Entry 3HBU (X-ray diffraction, 1.77 A resolution); this record covers chains P and Z.

# Chain P
Protein: Secreted protease C
Source organism: Erwinia chrysanthemi
Notes: EC 3.4.24.-
UniProtKB: P16317 (PRTC_ERWCH); residue numbers follow UniProt; this construct covers 18-479
Amino-acid sequence (462 residues; each row starts with the number of its first residue):
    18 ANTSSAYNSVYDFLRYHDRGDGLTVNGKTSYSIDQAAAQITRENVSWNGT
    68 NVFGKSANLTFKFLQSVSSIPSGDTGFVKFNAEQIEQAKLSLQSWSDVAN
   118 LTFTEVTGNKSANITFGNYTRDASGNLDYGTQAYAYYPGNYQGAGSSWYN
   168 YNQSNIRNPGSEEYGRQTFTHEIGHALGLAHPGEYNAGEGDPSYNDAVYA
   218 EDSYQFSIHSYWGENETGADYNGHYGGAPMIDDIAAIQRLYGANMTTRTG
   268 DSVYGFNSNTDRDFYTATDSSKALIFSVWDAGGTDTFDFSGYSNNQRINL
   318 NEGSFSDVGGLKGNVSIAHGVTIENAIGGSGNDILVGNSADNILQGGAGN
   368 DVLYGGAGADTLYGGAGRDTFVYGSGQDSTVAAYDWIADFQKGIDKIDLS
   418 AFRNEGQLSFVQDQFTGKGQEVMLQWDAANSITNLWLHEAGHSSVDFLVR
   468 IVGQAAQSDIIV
Construct notes: engineered mutation His226 (Met in P16317)
Bound ions: Zn2+ site 1: Glu180, His241; Zn2+ site 2: His188, His192, His198; Ca2+ site 1: Arg265, Gly267, Ser269, Asp297, Gly299, Asp302; Ca2+ site 2: Gly300, Asp302, Thr339, Glu341; Ca2+ site 3: Gly346, Gly348, Asp350, Gly363, Ala365, Asp368; Ca2+ site 4: Asn355, Ala357, Asn359, Gly372, Ala374, Asp377; Ca2+ site 5: Gly364, Gly366, Asp368, Gly381, Ala383, Asp386; Ca2+ site 6: Gly373, Gly375, Asp377, Asp395, Asp402; Ca2+ site 7: Gly382, Gly384, Asp386, Gln408, Asp412
Swiss-Prot annotation at these positions:
  - active site: Glu189
  - binding site (Zn(2+)): His188, His192, Tyr228
  - binding site (Ca(2+)): Arg265, Gly267, Asp297, Gly299, Gly300, Asp302, Thr339, Glu341, Gly346, Gly348, Asp350, Asn355, Ala357, Asn359, Gly363, Gly364, Ala365, Gly366, Asp368, Gly372 and 11 more in UniProt
From the paper describing this entry:
  - mutagenesis - M226H: abolished expression
  - Zn2+ coordination: His188
  - conformationally variable residues (order/disorder transition, side-chain flip): His188, Asn203 to Ser210

# Chain Z
Protein: peptide
Amino-acid sequence (4 residues; row label = number of the first residue in the row):
     1 AKAA

# How chain P and chain Z interact
Contacting residue pairs (19):
  Ser89(P) - Lys2(Z)
  Ala150(P) - Ala4(Z)
  Tyr151(P) - Lys2(Z)
  Tyr151(P) - Ala3(Z)
  Tyr151(P) - Ala4(Z)  hydrophobic
  Ala152(P) - Ala1(Z)
  Ala152(P) - Lys2(Z)
  Ala152(P) - Ala3(Z)  hydrogen bond (backbone-backbone)
  Tyr153(P) - Ala1(Z)
  Tyr153(P) - Lys2(Z)
  Tyr154(P) - Ala1(Z)  hydrogen bond (backbone-backbone)
  Tyr158(P) - Ala1(Z)  hydrogen bond (side chain-backbone)
  His192(P) - Ala3(Z)
  His198(P) - Ala4(Z)
  Asn203(P) - Lys2(Z)  hydrogen bond (side chain-backbone)
  Asn203(P) - Ala3(Z)
  Asn203(P) - Ala4(Z)  hydrogen bond (side chain-backbone)
  Ala204(P) - Ala4(Z)
  Tyr228(P) - Ala4(Z)  hydrogen bond (side chain-backbone)

# Overview
12 residues of chain P face 4 of chain Z across their interface, with 6 hydrogen bonds. Polar contacts include
Tyr158(P)-Ala1(Z), Asn203(P)-Lys2(Z) and Asn203(P)-Ala4(Z). From UniProt: active-site residue Glu189(P), 3
Zn2+-binding residues and 31 Ca2+-binding residues on chain P. From the paper: M226H of chain P abolishes
expression; Zn2+ coordination by His188(P).
Here chain P is Secreted protease C (Erwinia chrysanthemi) and chain Z is peptide. Entry 3HBU (PrtC methionine
mutants: M226H DESY) was determined by X-ray diffraction, deposited together with 3HB2, 3HBV and 3HDA.
